Entry 7R72 (electron microscopy, 3.07 A resolution); this record covers chains 1 and g of the 24 polymer chains in the assembly.

# Chain 1
Molecule: 25S rRNA
Source organism: Saccharomyces cerevisiae BY4741
Sequence (641 nucleotides; numbered 820 to 3372; 1912 numbers in that range are skipped by the numbering (no residue carries them; nothing is unmodelled there); the number before each row is that of its first residue):
   820 AUGCCUGAAU AGGGUGAAGC CAGAGGAAAC UCUGGUGGAG GCUCG
   893 CGAAUUUGGG UAU
  1446 AGUAGCAAAU AUUCAAAUGA GAACUUUGAA GACUGAAGUG GGGAAAGGUU CCACGUCAAC
  1506 AGCAGUUGGA CGUGGGUUAG UCGAUCCUAA GAGAUG
  1552 GUUUCAAAGG CCUGAUU
  1574 CAGGCCACCA UCGAAAGGGA AUCCGGUUAA GAUUCCGGAA CCUGGAUAUG GAUUCUUCAC
  1634 GGUAACGUAA CUGAAUGUGG AGACGUCGGC GCGAGCCCUG GGAGGAGUUA UCUUUUCUUC
  1694 UUAACAGCUU AUCACCCCGG AAUUGGUUUA UCCGGAGAUG GGGUCUUAUG GCUGGAAGAG
  1754 GCCAGCACCU UUGCUGGCUC CGGUGCGCUU GUGACGGCCC GUGAAAAUCC ACAGGAAGGA
  1814 AUAGUUUUCA UGCCAGGUCG UACUG
  1853 UCUCCAAGGU GAACAGCCUC UAGUUGAUAG AA
  1916 UCCGUAACUU CGGGAUAAGG AUUGGCUCUA AGGGUCGGGU AGUGAGGGCC UUGGUCA
  2050 CGGCCUUGG
  2080 CUUGCUACAA UUAACGAUCA ACUUAGAACU GGUACGGACA A
  2347 UAUCUAGCGA
  3061 GGCUGUCUGA UCAGGCAUUG C
  3333 GUAAGCAGUA GAGUAGCC
  3356 GUUACGAUCU GCUGAGA

# Chain g
Molecule: 60S ribosomal protein L34-A
Source organism: Saccharomyces cerevisiae BY4741
Reference sequence: P87262 (RL34A_YEAST); residues 1-121 here = UniProt positions 1-121
Chain sequence (121 residues; numbered 1 to 121; the number before each row is that of its first residue):
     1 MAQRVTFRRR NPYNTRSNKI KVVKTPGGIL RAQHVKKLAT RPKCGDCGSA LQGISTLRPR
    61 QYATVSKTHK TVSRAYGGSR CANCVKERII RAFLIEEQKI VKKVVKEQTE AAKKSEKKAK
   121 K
Not modelled in the structure: 1, 114-121

# Interface between chain 1 and chain g
Residue-residue contacts (136; chain 1 residue first):
  G826(1) - Thr15(g)  sugar contact
  A827(1) - Asn14(g)  sugar contact
  A1481(1) - Ala2(g)  base contact
  A1481(1) - Arg4(g)  hydrogen bond to the base
  G1483(1) - Arg4(g)  hydrogen bond to the base
  G1485(1) - Arg4(g)  hydrogen bond to the base
  G1486(1) - Thr6(g)  hydrogen bond to the base
  G1487(1) - Thr6(g)  sugar contact
  G1487(1) - Pro12(g)  base contact
  G1488(1) - Arg10(g)  hydrogen bond to the sugar
  G1488(1) - Pro12(g)  sugar contact
  G1488(1) - Tyr13(g)  hydrogen bond to the base
  A1489(1) - Arg10(g)  salt bridge to the phosphate
  A1489(1) - Pro12(g)  sugar contact
  A1489(1) - Tyr13(g)  sugar contact
  A1490(1) - Arg10(g)  salt bridge to the phosphate
  C1527(1) - Arg9(g)  salt bridge to the phosphate
  C1527(1) - Arg10(g)  sugar contact
  G1528(1) - Arg9(g)  salt bridge to the phosphate
  G1528(1) - Arg10(g)  sugar contact
  A1588(1) - Arg10(g)  hydrogen bond to the sugar
  A1589(1) - Arg10(g)  phosphate contact
  A1589(1) - Asn11(g)  sugar contact
  A1589(1) - Pro12(g)  phosphate contact
  A1589(1) - Tyr13(g)  stacking on the base
  G1590(1) - Asn11(g)  hydrogen bond to the phosphate
  G1590(1) - Thr15(g)  phosphate contact
  G1590(1) - Arg16(g)  phosphate contact
  G1590(1) - Ser17(g)  phosphate contact
  G1591(1) - Arg16(g)  salt bridge to the phosphate
  G1591(1) - Ser17(g)  phosphate contact
  G1591(1) - Lys37(g)  salt bridge to the phosphate
  G1592(1) - Lys37(g)  salt bridge to the phosphate
  G1592(1) - Arg58(g)  salt bridge to the phosphate
  A1593(1) - Arg60(g)  salt bridge to the phosphate
  A1594(1) - Lys36(g)  phosphate contact
  U1595(1) - Lys36(g)  salt bridge to the phosphate
  C1597(1) - Arg8(g)  salt bridge to the phosphate
  C1597(1) - Thr25(g)  phosphate contact
  C1597(1) - Pro26(g)  sugar contact
  C1597(1) - Arg31(g)  salt bridge to the phosphate
  G1598(1) - Thr25(g)  hydrogen bond to the phosphate
  G1598(1) - Gly27(g)  hydrogen bond to the phosphate
  G1598(1) - Arg31(g)  salt bridge to the phosphate
  U1606(1) - Arg8(g)  base contact
  U1606(1) - Arg9(g)  hydrogen bond to the base
  U1616(1) - Thr64(g)  phosphate contact
  C1633(1) - Ser73(g)  base contact
  A1638(1) - Gln52(g)  hydrogen bond to the sugar
  A1638(1) - Arg74(g)  salt bridge to the phosphate
  A1638(1) - Ala82(g)  sugar contact
  C1639(1) - Gln52(g)  phosphate contact
  C1639(1) - Gly53(g)  phosphate contact
  C1639(1) - Val72(g)  base contact
  C1639(1) - Ser73(g)  base contact
  C1639(1) - Arg74(g)  salt bridge to the phosphate
  C1639(1) - Ala82(g)  phosphate contact
  G1640(1) - Gly53(g)  phosphate contact
  G1640(1) - Ser73(g)  hydrogen bond to the base
  U1641(1) - Ser73(g)  hydrogen bond to the base
  A1643(1) - Ser66(g)  hydrogen bond to the phosphate
  A1643(1) - Thr68(g)  hydrogen bond to the phosphate
  C1644(1) - Thr68(g)  base contact
  U1651(1) - Arg80(g)  sugar contact
  G1652(1) - Gly45(g)  sugar contact
  G1652(1) - Arg80(g)  sugar contact
  G1653(1) - Pro42(g)  sugar contact
  G1653(1) - Lys43(g)  hydrogen bond to the sugar
  A1654(1) - Thr40(g)  hydrogen bond to the phosphate
  A1654(1) - Lys43(g)  phosphate contact
  A1654(1) - Pro59(g)  base contact
  G1655(1) - Thr40(g)  hydrogen bond to the phosphate
  A1656(1) - Arg16(g)  salt bridge to the phosphate
  A1656(1) - Lys37(g)  salt bridge to the phosphate
  G1668(1) - Val22(g)  sugar contact
  G1668(1) - Leu30(g)  phosphate contact
  C1669(1) - Ala2(g)  hydrogen bond to the phosphate
  C1669(1) - Lys24(g)  salt bridge to the phosphate
  C1669(1) - Leu30(g)  sugar contact
  C1670(1) - Ala2(g)  phosphate contact
  U1694(1) - Lys24(g)  phosphate contact
  U1694(1) - Thr25(g)  hydrogen bond to the sugar
  U1694(1) - Pro26(g)  base contact
  U1695(1) - Lys24(g)  sugar contact
  U1695(1) - Pro26(g)  base contact
  A1696(1) - Pro26(g)  base contact
  A1696(1) - Gln33(g)  hydrogen bond to the sugar
  A1697(1) - Gln33(g)  sugar contact
  C1708(1) - Asn83(g)  phosphate contact
  C1709(1) - Asn83(g)  phosphate contact
  U1737(1) - Gln52(g)  hydrogen bond to the base
  C1738(1) - Gln52(g)  hydrogen bond to the sugar
  C1738(1) - Gly53(g)  hydrogen bond to the sugar
  U1739(1) - Arg41(g)  hydrogen bond to the base
  U1739(1) - Ile54(g)  sugar contact
  U1739(1) - Ser55(g)  phosphate contact
  U1739(1) - Thr56(g)  hydrogen bond to the sugar
  U1740(1) - Ser55(g)  phosphate contact
  U1740(1) - Thr56(g)  hydrogen bond to the phosphate
  A1752(1) - Pro26(g)  base contact
  G1753(1) - Gly27(g)  hydrogen bond to the sugar
  G1784(1) - Lys19(g)  salt bridge to the phosphate
  U1785(1) - Leu38(g)  sugar contact
  U1801(1) - Arg60(g)  hydrogen bond to the sugar
  C1802(1) - Pro59(g)  hydrogen bond to the sugar
  C1802(1) - Arg60(g)  sugar contact
  C1802(1) - Ala63(g)  phosphate contact
  C1803(1) - Tyr62(g)  sugar contact
  C1803(1) - Ala63(g)  sugar contact
  C1803(1) - Lys70(g)  sugar contact
  A1804(1) - Lys70(g)  salt bridge to the phosphate
  A1804(1) - Thr71(g)  phosphate contact
  A1804(1) - Gly78(g)  sugar contact
  C1805(1) - Lys67(g)  salt bridge to the phosphate
  C1805(1) - Thr71(g)  phosphate contact
  C1805(1) - Tyr76(g)  hydrogen bond to the phosphate
  C1805(1) - Gly77(g)  sugar contact
  C1805(1) - Ser79(g)  sugar contact
  A1806(1) - Ala75(g)  phosphate contact
  A1806(1) - Tyr76(g)  hydrogen bond to the phosphate
  U1821(1) - Val65(g)  base contact
  U1821(1) - Ser66(g)  sugar contact
  U1821(1) - Lys67(g)  hydrogen bond to the sugar
  U1821(1) - Lys70(g)  hydrogen bond to the base
  C1822(1) - Ser66(g)  sugar contact
  C1854(1) - Tyr13(g)  hydrogen bond to the base
  U1855(1) - Pro12(g)  hydrogen bond to the sugar
  U1855(1) - Tyr13(g)  sugar contact
  C1856(1) - Thr6(g)  hydrogen bond to the base
  C1856(1) - Phe7(g)  sugar contact
  C1856(1) - Pro12(g)  sugar contact
  C1857(1) - Arg4(g)  base contact
  C1857(1) - Val5(g)  hydrogen bond to the sugar
  A1858(1) - Arg4(g)  hydrogen bond to the base
  A1859(1) - Ala2(g)  sugar contact
  U1873(1) - Arg4(g)  base contact
Other interface residues (no listed pair), chain 1 (79 interface residues in all): A828, C1596, G1634, G1646, A1667, C1698, A1707, A1741, A1750, U1783
Other interface residues (no listed pair), chain g (65 interface residues in all): Ile20, Gly28, Ile29, His34, Cys44

# In short
79 residues of chain 1 face 65 of chain g across their interface, with 40 hydrogen bonds, 21 salt bridges and
1 aromatic stacking contact. Polar contacts include A1481(1)-Arg4(g), G1483(1)-Arg4(g) and G1485(1)-Arg4(g).
Here chain 1 is 25S rRNA and chain g is 60S ribosomal protein L34-A, both from Saccharomyces cerevisiae
BY4741. Entry 7R72 (State E1 nucleolar 60S ribosome biogenesis intermediate - Spb4 local model) was determined
by electron microscopy (same publication as 7NAD and 7U0H).
